9BL4 - chains A and G of the 4 polymer chains in the assembly; structure by X-ray diffraction, 1.75 A resolution.

Chain A:
Protein: HLA-B alpha chain (B*5703GB)
Organism: Homo sapiens
UniProtKB: I3ZN84 (I3ZN84_HUMAN); residues 1-276 here correspond to UniProt positions 25-300 (UniProt number = residue number + 24)
Chain sequence (276 residues; each row starts with the number of its first residue):
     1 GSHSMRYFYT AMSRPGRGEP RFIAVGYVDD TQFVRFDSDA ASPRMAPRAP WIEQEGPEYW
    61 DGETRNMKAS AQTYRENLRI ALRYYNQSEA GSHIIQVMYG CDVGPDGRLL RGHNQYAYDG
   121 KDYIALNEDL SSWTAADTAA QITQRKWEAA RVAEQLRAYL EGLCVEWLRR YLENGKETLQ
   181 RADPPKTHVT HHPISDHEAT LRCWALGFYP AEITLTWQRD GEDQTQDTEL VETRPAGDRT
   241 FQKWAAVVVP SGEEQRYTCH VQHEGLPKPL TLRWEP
Disulfides: C101-C164, C203-C259

Chain G:
Protein: Killer cell immunoglobulin-like receptor 3DL1
Organism: Homo sapiens
UniProtKB: I6LEK9 (I6LEK9_HUMAN); residues 1-299 here correspond to UniProt positions 22-320 (UniProt number = residue number + 21)
Chain sequence (305 residues; numbered 1 to 305; the number before each row is that of its first residue):
     1 HMGGQDKPFL SAWPSAVVPQ GGHVTLRCHY RHRFNNFMLY KEDRIHIPIF HGRIFQESFN
    61 MSPVTTAHAG NYTCRGSHPH SPTGWSAASN PVVIMVTGNH RKPSLLAHPG PLVKSGERVI
   121 LQCWSDIMFE HFFLHKEGIS KDPSRLVGQI HDGVSKANFS IGPMMFALAG TYRCYGSVTH
   181 TPYQLSAPSD PLDIVVTGPY EKPSLSAQPG PKVQAGESVT LSCSSRSSYD MYHLSREGGA
   241 HERRLPAVRK VNRTFQADFP LGPATHGGTY RCFGSFRHSP YEWSDPSDPL LVSVTGNPSH
   301 HHHHH
Not modelled in the structure: 1-5, 42-43, 209-215, 261-262, 295-305
Differences from the reference sequence: conflict A88 (Pro109 in I6LEK9), F166 (Leu187 in I6LEK9); expression tag (300-305)
Disulfides: C28-C74, C123-C174, C223-C272
Glycans and other covalent adducts: N-acetylglucosamine (NAG) linked to N71, N158, N252
What the authors report for this chain:
  - mutagenesis - F166L: decreased binding to HLA-B alpha chain (B*5703GB) (chain A)

Interface between chain A and chain G:
Residue-residue contacts - 34 pairs, chain A then chain G:
  P15(A) with R27(G)
  G16(A) with F9(G); S11(G); R27(G); H29(G); F34(G)
  R17(A) with F9(G); H29(G)
  G18(A) with F9(G)
  E19(A) with F9(G); S140(G), hydrogen bond
  Q72(A) with M165(G); L168(G)
  T73(A) with M165(G); F166(G)
  E76(A) with F166(G); A167(G)
  N77(A) with F166(G)
  R79(A) with G138(G), hydrogen bond (side chain-backbone)
  R83(A) with R277(G); H278(G)
  R145(A) with S228(G), hydrogen bond (side chain-backbone); D230(G), salt bridge; F276(G)
  K146(A) with Y200(G); F276(G); S279(G), hydrogen bond; E282(G), salt bridge
  A149(A) with Y200(G); E201(G), hydrogen bond (backbone-backbone); S227(G); Y229(G)
  A150(A) with P199(G), hydrophobic; Y200(G), hydrophobic
Also at the interface, not in a pair above, chain A (17 interface residues in all): I80, E89
Also at the interface, not in a pair above, chain G (24 interface residues in all): W13

In short:
Chain A and chain G form an interface of 17 and 24 residues respectively; the contacts include 5 hydrogen
bonds and 2 salt bridges. Among the polar pairs are R145(A)-D230(G), K146(A)-E282(G) and E19(A)-S140(G). The
paper reports that F166L of chain G reduces binding to HLA-B alpha chain (B*5703GB) (chain A).
Here chain A is HLA-B alpha chain (B*5703GB) and chain G is Killer cell immunoglobulin-like receptor 3DL1,
both from Homo sapiens. Entry 9BL4 (KIR3DL1*086 in complex with HLA-B*57:03 presenting the AW10 peptide) was
determined by X-ray diffraction together with 9BL2, 9BL3, 9BL5, 9BL6, 9BL9 and 9BLA from the same study.
